7T5W - chains A and D of the 4 polymer chains in the assembly; structure by X-ray diffraction, 1.75 A resolution.

[Chain A (and D)]
Name: Helix-turn-helix domain-containing protein
Organism: Escherichia coli
Notes: fragment: C-terminal residues 67-107; chain D of this document is another copy of the same molecule, construct and numbering; everything in this record applies to it too
UniProtKB: A0A1X1LKI5 (A0A1X1LKI5_ECOLX); numbering as in UniProt (aligned over 67-107)
Sequence (44 residues; each row starts with the number of its first residue):
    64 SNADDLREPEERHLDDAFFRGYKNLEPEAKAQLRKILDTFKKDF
Unresolved in the structure: 64-69, 105-107 (chain D: 64-69, 107)
Differences from the reference sequence: expression tag (64-66)
What the authors report for this chain:
  - mutagenesis - I99M: decreased binding to Site 1 and Site 2 DNAs
  - post-translational modification sites: Phe82
  - self-association interface (contacts with another copy of this molecule): Phe81, Tyr85, Leu96, Ile99, Leu100, Phe103
  - mutagenesis - I99M: unchanged signaling in response to GFP reporter system

[Chain A / chain D interface]
Pairs across the interface (9):
  Gln95(A) - Thr102(D)  hydrogen bond
  Gln95(A) - Phe103(D)
  Lys98(A) - Thr102(D)
  Ile99(A) - Thr102(D)
  Thr102(A) - Gln95(D)  hydrogen bond (backbone-side chain)
  Thr102(A) - Lys98(D)
  Thr102(A) - Ile99(D)
  Thr102(A) - Thr102(D)
  Phe103(A) - Gln95(D)

[Overview]
Chain A and chain D each contribute 5 residues to their interface; the contacts include 2 hydrogen bonds. Its
one hydrogen-bonded contact is Gln95(A)-Thr102(D). The paper reports that I99M of chain A reduces binding to
Site 1 and Site 2 DNAs; a modification site at Phe82(A).
Chain A and chain D are both Helix-turn-helix domain-containing protein (Escherichia coli); the structure,
Structure of E. coli CapH C-terminal domain, was determined by X-ray diffraction (same publication as 7T5T,
7T5U and 7T5V).
